2XQY - chains A and G of the 3 polymer chains in the assembly; structure by X-ray diffraction, 2.05 A resolution.

[Chain A]
Name: Envelope glycoprotein H
From: Suid herpesvirus
Reference sequence: P27416 (GH_SUHVK); residue numbers follow UniProt; this construct covers 107-639
Amino-acid sequence (572 residues; each row starts with the number of its first residue):
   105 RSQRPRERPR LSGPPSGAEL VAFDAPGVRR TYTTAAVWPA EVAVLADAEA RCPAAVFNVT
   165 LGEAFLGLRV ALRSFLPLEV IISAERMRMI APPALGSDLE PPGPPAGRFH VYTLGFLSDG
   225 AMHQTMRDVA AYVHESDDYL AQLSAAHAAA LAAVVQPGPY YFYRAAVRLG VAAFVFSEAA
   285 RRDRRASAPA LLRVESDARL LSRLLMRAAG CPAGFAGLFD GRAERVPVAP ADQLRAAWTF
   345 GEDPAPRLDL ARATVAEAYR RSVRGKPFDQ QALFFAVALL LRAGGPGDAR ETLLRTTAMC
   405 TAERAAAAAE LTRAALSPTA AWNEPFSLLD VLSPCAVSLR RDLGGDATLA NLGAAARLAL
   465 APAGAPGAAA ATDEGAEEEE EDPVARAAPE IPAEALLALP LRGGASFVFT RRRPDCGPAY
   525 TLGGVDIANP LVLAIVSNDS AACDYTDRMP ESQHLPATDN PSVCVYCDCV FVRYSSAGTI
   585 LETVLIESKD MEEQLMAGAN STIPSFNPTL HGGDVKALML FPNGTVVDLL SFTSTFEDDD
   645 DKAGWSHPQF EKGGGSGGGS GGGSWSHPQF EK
Disordered / not traced: 105-130, 198-210, 448-450, 469-482, 543-546, 603-607, 634-676
Disulfides: Cys156-Cys315, Cys404-Cys439, Cys520-Cys547, Cys568-Cys571
Covalently attached groups: N-acetylglucosamine (NAG) linked to Asn162, Asn627
Construct notes: expression tag (105-106, 640-676)
Swiss-Prot annotation at these positions:
  - glycosylation (N-linked (GlcNAc...) asparagine): Asn162, Asn542, Asn604, Asn627
Reported in the primary citation:
  - post-translational modification sites: Asn162, Asn627
  - binding site for N-acetylglucosamine: Asn162, Asn627

[Chain G]
Name: A13-D6.3 monoclonal antibody
From: Mus musculus
Notes: fragment: heavy chain of fab fragment; antibody fragment or engineered binder
Amino-acid sequence (261 residues; row label = number of the first residue in the row; a row labelled like 82A-82C holds insertion residues (82A, then the next letters in order); numbers below 1 keep their minus sign (Arg-5 is residue -5)):
    -5 RSKLLDQVQL QQPGAELVKP GASVKMSCKA SGYSFTSYWM NWVKQRPGRG LEWIGRID
   52A P
    53 SDNETHYNQD FKDKVTLTVD KSSSTVYIQL
82A-82C SSL
    83 TSEDSAVYYC GRLGYVYG
  100A F
   101 DYWGQGTTLT VSSAKTTAPS VYPLAPVCGD TTGSSVTLGC LVKGYFPEPV TLTWNSGSLS
   161 SGVHTFPAVL QSDLYTLSSS VTVTSSTWPS QSITCNVAHP ASSTKVDKKI EPRASDDDDK
   221 AGWSHPQFEK GGGSGGGSGG GSWSHPQFEK
Disordered / not traced: -5 to 0, 130-131, 214-250
Disulfides: Cys22-Cys92, Cys140-Cys195
Covalently attached groups: N-acetylglucosamine (NAG) linked to Asn55

[Chain A / chain G interface]
Contacting residue pairs (29):
  Ala333(A) - Tyr102(G)
  Pro334(A) - Tyr102(G)
  Ala335(A) - Val2(G)  hydrophobic
  Ala335(A) - Tyr102(G)  hydrogen bond (backbone-side chain)
  Leu354(A) - Val98(G)  hydrophobic
  Ala357(A) - Tyr97(G)
  Ala357(A) - Val98(G)  hydrophobic
  Thr358(A) - Tyr97(G)
  Glu361(A) - Tyr97(G)
  Glu361(A) - Tyr99(G)  hydrogen bond
  Ala362(A) - Tyr97(G)
  Arg365(A) - Thr30(G)  hydrogen bond (side chain-backbone)
  Arg365(A) - Ser31(G)  hydrogen bond (side chain-backbone)
  Arg365(A) - Trp33(G)
  Arg365(A) - Asp52(G)  salt bridge
  Arg365(A) - Ser53(G)
  Arg365(A) - Tyr97(G)
  Lys370(A) - Asp52(G)  salt bridge
  Lys370(A) - Ser53(G)
  Lys370(A) - Asp54(G)  salt bridge
  Lys370(A) - Glu56(G)  salt bridge
  Pro371(A) - Thr30(G)
  Pro371(A) - Ser31(G)
  Pro371(A) - Ser53(G)
  Phe372(A) - Ser31(G)  hydrogen bond (backbone-side chain)
  Phe372(A) - Tyr97(G)
  Asp373(A) - Ser31(G)
  Asp373(A) - Tyr32(G)  hydrogen bond
  Asp373(A) - Tyr97(G)  hydrogen bond (backbone-side chain)
Also at the interface, not in a pair above, chain A (16 interface residues in all): Pro293, Arg364, Ala376
Also at the interface, not in a pair above, chain G (16 interface residues in all): Gln1, Arg94, Asp101
Interface features reported in the paper:
  - epitope / paratope residues, chain A: Val332(A), Glu361(A), Arg365(A), Lys370(A)

[In short]
Chain A and chain G each contribute 16 residues to their interface, with 7 hydrogen bonds and 4 salt bridges.
Polar pairs include Arg365(A)-Asp52(G), Lys370(A)-Asp52(G) and Lys370(A)-Asp54(G). Covalently linked
N-acetylglucosamine: at Asn162(A) and Asn627(A). From the paper: a binding site for N-acetylglucosamine at
Asn162(A) and Asn627(A); epitope/paratope residues Val332(A), Glu361(A) and Arg365(A) among others.
Here chain A is Envelope glycoprotein H (Suid herpesvirus) and chain G is A13-D6.3 monoclonal antibody (Mus
musculus). Entry 2XQY (Crystal structure of pseudorabies core fragment of glycoprotein H in complex with fab
D6.3) was determined by X-ray diffraction.
